PDB entry 4QZ2 | X-ray diffraction, 2.70 A resolution | chains O and P of the 28 polymer chains in the assembly

# Chain O
Molecule: Proteasome subunit alpha type-2
Source organism: Saccharomyces cerevisiae
Notes: EC 3.4.25.1; engineered mutation(s): M45I
UniProtKB: P23639 (PSA2_YEAST); residue numbers follow UniProt; this construct covers 1-250
Chain sequence (250 residues; numbered 1 to 250; the number before each row is that of its first residue):
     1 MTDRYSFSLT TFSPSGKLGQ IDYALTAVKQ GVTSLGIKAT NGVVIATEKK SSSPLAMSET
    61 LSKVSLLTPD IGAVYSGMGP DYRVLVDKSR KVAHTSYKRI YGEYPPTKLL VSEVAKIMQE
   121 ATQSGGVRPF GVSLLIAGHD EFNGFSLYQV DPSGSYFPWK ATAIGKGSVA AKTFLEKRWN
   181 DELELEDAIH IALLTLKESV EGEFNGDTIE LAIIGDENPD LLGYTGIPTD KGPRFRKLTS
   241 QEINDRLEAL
Swiss-Prot annotation at these positions:
  - cross-link: K108 (Glycyl lysine isopeptide (Lys-Gly) (interchain with G-Cter in ubiquitin))

# Chain P
Molecule: Proteasome subunit alpha type-3
Source organism: Saccharomyces cerevisiae
Notes: EC 3.4.25.1
UniProtKB: P23638 (PSA3_YEAST); residues 0-257 here correspond to UniProt positions 1-258 (UniProt number = residue number + 1)
Chain sequence (258 residues; numbered 0 to 257; the number before each row is that of its first residue; numbering starts at 0):
     0 MGSRRYDSRT TIFSPEGRLY QVEYALESIS HAGTAIGIMA SDGIVLAAER KVTSTLLEQD
    60 TSTEKLYKLN DKIAVAVAGL TADAEILINT ARIHAQNYLK TYNEDIPVEI LVRRLSDIKQ
   120 GYTQHGGLRP FGVSFIYAGY DDRYGYQLYT SNPSGNYTGW KAISVGANTS AAQTLLQMDY
   180 KDDMKVDDAI ELALKTLSKT TDSSALTYDR LEFATIRKGA NDGEVYQKIF KPQEIKDILV
   240 KTGITKKDED EEADEDMK
Disordered / not traced: 0, 245-257
Swiss-Prot annotation at these positions:
  - cross-link (Glycyl lysine isopeptide (Lys-Gly)): K99 (interchain with G-Cter in ubiquitin), K198 (interchain with G-Cter in ubiquitin), K230 (interchain with G-Cter in ubiquitin)

# Interface between chain O and chain P
Contacting residue pairs - 60 pairs, chain O then chain P:
  R4(O) - S2(P)
  Y5(O) - S2(P)
  Y5(O) - Y5(P)
  S6(O) - G125(P)
  S6(O) - L127(P)
  F7(O) - S2(P)
  F7(O) - Y5(P)
  F7(O) - D6(P)
  F7(O) - G126(P)
  S8(O) - G126(P)  hydrogen bond (backbone-backbone)
  S8(O) - L127(P)
  S8(O) - R128(P)  hydrogen bond (side chain-backbone)
  T10(O) - R128(P)
  T11(O) - S7(P)
  T11(O) - T9(P)
  T11(O) - Q20(P)
  F12(O) - Q20(P)  hydrogen bond (backbone-side chain)
  F12(O) - Y23(P)
  F12(O) - A24(P)  hydrophobic
  F12(O) - R128(P)
  F12(O) - P129(P)
  F12(O) - G131(P)
  S13(O) - Y23(P)
  P14(O) - Y23(P)  hydrophobic
  P14(O) - E26(P)
  S15(O) - E26(P)
  G16(O) - Y23(P)
  G16(O) - S27(P)  hydrogen bond (backbone-side chain)
  K38(O) - E57(P)  salt bridge
  S112(O) - E84(P)
  K116(O) - I85(P)
  Q119(O) - A81(P)
  Q119(O) - D82(P)  hydrogen bond
  Q119(O) - I85(P)
  Q119(O) - R128(P)
  T122(O) - R128(P)  hydrogen bond (backbone-side chain)
  Q123(O) - Y121(P)
  Q123(O) - L127(P)
  Q123(O) - R128(P)  hydrogen bond (side chain-backbone)
  Q123(O) - P129(P)
  Q123(O) - F130(P)
  G125(O) - L127(P)
  S153(O) - A81(P)
  G154(O) - A81(P)
  S155(O) - A81(P)
  Y156(O) - E84(P)  hydrogen bond
  P158(O) - L56(P)
  P158(O) - E57(P)  hydrogen bond (backbone-backbone)
  P158(O) - T60(P)
  P158(O) - S61(P)
  W159(O) - S53(P)
  W159(O) - L55(P)
  W159(O) - L56(P)
  K160(O) - T54(P)
  K160(O) - L55(P)  hydrogen bond (backbone-backbone)
  K160(O) - L56(P)
  K160(O) - E57(P)
  A161(O) - L55(P)
  L175(O) - L55(P)
  E176(O) - T54(P)
Interface residues without a listed pair, chain O (34 interface residues in all): L18, S124, Y148, F157, W179
Interface residues without a listed pair, chain P (32 interface residues in all): H30, L79, T80

# Overview
The interface between chain O and chain P involves 34 residues on one side and 32 on the other; the contacts
include 10 hydrogen bonds and 1 salt bridge. Polar contacts include K38(O)-E57(P), S8(O)-R128(P) and
F12(O)-Q20(P).
Chain O is Proteasome subunit alpha type-2 and chain P is Proteasome subunit alpha type-3, both from
Saccharomyces cerevisiae; the structure, yCP beta5-M45I mutant in complex with the epoxyketone inhibitor ONX
0914, was determined by X-ray diffraction together with 4QUX, 4QUY, 4QV0, 4QV1, 4QV3, 4QV4 and 42 further
entries from the same study.
